1HG1 - chains B and C of the 4 polymer chains in the assembly; structure by X-ray diffraction, 1.80 A resolution.

# Chain B (and C)
Name: L-asparaginase
Organism: Erwinia chrysanthemi
Notes: EC 3.5.1.1; chain C of this document is another copy of the same molecule, construct and numbering; everything in this record applies to it too
UniProtKB: P06608 (ASPG_ERWCH); residues 1-327 here correspond to UniProt positions 22-348 (UniProt number = residue number + 21)
Amino-acid sequence (327 residues; each row starts with the number of its first residue):
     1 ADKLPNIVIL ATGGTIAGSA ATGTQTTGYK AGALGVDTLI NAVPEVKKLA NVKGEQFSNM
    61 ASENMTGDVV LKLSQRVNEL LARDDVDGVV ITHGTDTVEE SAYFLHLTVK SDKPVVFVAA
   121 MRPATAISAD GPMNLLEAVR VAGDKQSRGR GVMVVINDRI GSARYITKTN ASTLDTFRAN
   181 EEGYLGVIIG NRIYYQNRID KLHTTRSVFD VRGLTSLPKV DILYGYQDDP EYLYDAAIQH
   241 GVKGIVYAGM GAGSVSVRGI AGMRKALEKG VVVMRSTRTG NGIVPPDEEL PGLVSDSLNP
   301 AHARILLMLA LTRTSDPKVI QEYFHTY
Unresolved in the structure: 1-3, 18-34 (chain C: 1-3, 19-33)
Construct notes: variant Ile156 (Leu177 in P06608), Arg178 (Lys199 in P06608), Leu267 (Met288 in P06608), Met274 (Ile295 in P06608)
Residues lining bound ligands: D-aspartic acid (DAS): Gly14, Thr15, Ala61, Ser62, Glu63, Gly94, Thr95, Asp96, Ala120

# How chain B and chain C interact
Residue-residue contacts - 48 pairs, chain B then chain C:
  Arg150(B) with Asp200(C), salt bridge
  Arg159(B) with Glu181(C), salt bridge
  Tyr165(B) with Gln196(C), hydrogen bond (side chain-backbone); Asn197(C)
  Glu181(B) with Arg159(C), salt bridge; Gly183(C); Tyr184(C), hydrogen bond (backbone-backbone); Val187(C); Gln196(C), hydrogen bond (backbone-side chain)
  Glu182(B) with Glu182(C); Gly183(C); Gln196(C); Asn197(C), hydrogen bond (backbone-side chain)
  Gly183(B) with Glu181(C); Glu182(C); Gly183(C)
  Tyr184(B) with Glu181(C), hydrogen bond (backbone-backbone)
  Val187(B) with Ile283(C), hydrophobic
  Arg192(B) with His325(C)
  Tyr194(B) with Ile283(C); Pro286(C); Asp296(C)
  Tyr195(B) with Asp200(C); Lys201(C)
  Gln196(B) with Tyr165(C), hydrogen bond (backbone-side chain); Glu181(C), hydrogen bond (side chain-backbone); Glu182(C); Ile199(C); Asp200(C), hydrogen bond (backbone-backbone)
  Asn197(B) with Tyr165(C); Glu182(C), hydrogen bond (side chain-backbone); Asn197(C); Arg198(C)
  Arg198(B) with Asn197(C); Arg198(C), hydrogen bond (backbone-backbone); Asp200(C), salt bridge
  Ile199(B) with Gln196(C); Asn197(C)
  Asp200(B) with Arg150(C), salt bridge; Tyr195(C); Gln196(C), hydrogen bond (backbone-backbone); Arg198(C), salt bridge
  Lys201(B) with Tyr195(C)
  Ile283(B) with Val187(C), hydrophobic; Tyr194(C)
  Pro286(B) with Tyr194(C)
  Asp296(B) with Tyr194(C)
  His325(B) with Arg192(C)
Also at the interface, not in a pair above, chain B (23 interface residues in all): Ile189, Pro285
Also at the interface, not in a pair above, chain C (23 interface residues in all): Ile189, Pro285

# Overview
Chain B and chain C each contribute 23 residues to their interface; the contacts include 11 hydrogen bonds and
6 salt bridges. Polar contacts include Arg150(B)-Asp200(C), Arg159(B)-Glu181(C) and Arg198(B)-Asp200(C). Chain
B binds D-aspartic acid.
Chain B and chain C are both L-asparaginase (Erwinia chrysanthemi); the structure, X-ray structure of the
complex between Erwinia chrysanthemi L-asparaginase and D-aspartate, was determined by X-ray diffraction,
deposited together with 1HFW and 1HG0.
